Entry 6Z3D (X-ray diffraction, 1.70 A resolution); this record covers chains A and D of the 6 polymer chains in the assembly.

Chain A (and D):
Protein: Ferritin
Organism: Mus musculus
Notes: chain D of this document is another copy of the same molecule, construct and numbering; everything in this record applies to it too
UniProt: Q9CPX4 (Q9CPX4_MOUSE); residue numbers follow UniProt; this construct covers 1-183
Amino-acid sequence (216 residues; row label = number of the first residue in the row; numbers below 1 keep their minus sign (Met-19 is residue -19)):
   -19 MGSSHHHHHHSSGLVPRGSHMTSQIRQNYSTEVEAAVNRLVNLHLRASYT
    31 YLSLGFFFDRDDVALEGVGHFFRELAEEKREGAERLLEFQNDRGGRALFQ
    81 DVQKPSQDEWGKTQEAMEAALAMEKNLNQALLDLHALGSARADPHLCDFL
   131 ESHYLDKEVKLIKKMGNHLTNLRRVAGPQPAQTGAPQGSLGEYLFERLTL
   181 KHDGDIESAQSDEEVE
Disordered / not traced: -19 to 1, 157-168, 183-196 (chain D: -19 to 0, 157-168, 183-196)
Differences from the reference sequence: initiating methionine (-19); expression tag (-18 to 0, 184-196)

How chain A and chain D interact:
Contacting residue pairs (29):
  Leu101(A) - Gln4(D)
  Lys105(A) - Gln4(D)  hydrogen bond (side chain-backbone)
  Lys105(A) - Ile5(D)
  Lys105(A) - Arg6(D)  hydrogen bond (side chain-backbone)
  Lys105(A) - Gln7(D)  hydrogen bond (backbone-side chain)
  Asn108(A) - Gln7(D)  hydrogen bond
  Gln109(A) - Gln7(D)
  Leu112(A) - Asn8(D)
  Leu112(A) - Pro124(D)  hydrophobic
  His115(A) - Pro124(D)
  Glu131(A) - Asp128(D)
  Glu131(A) - Glu131(D)
  Leu135(A) - Pro124(D)  hydrophobic
  Leu135(A) - His125(D)
  Asp136(A) - His125(D)  salt bridge
  Val139(A) - Asp72(D)
  Val139(A) - Arg73(D)
  Val139(A) - His125(D)
  Lys140(A) - Glu68(D)  salt bridge
  Lys140(A) - Asp72(D)  salt bridge
  Ile142(A) - Ile5(D)
  Lys143(A) - Ile5(D)
  Lys143(A) - Asn71(D)
  Lys143(A) - Asp72(D)
  Gly146(A) - Gln4(D)  hydrogen bond (backbone-side chain)
  Gly146(A) - Ile5(D)
  Leu149(A) - Gln4(D)
  Thr150(A) - Gln4(D)  hydrogen bond
  Arg153(A) - Gln4(D)  hydrogen bond

Overview:
17 residues of chain A and 13 residues of chain D are in contact; the contacts include 7 hydrogen bonds and 3
salt bridges. Polar pairs include Asp136(A)-His125(D), Lys140(A)-Glu68(D) and Lys140(A)-Asp72(D).
Both chains are Ferritin (Mus musculus). Entry 6Z3D (L-FerritinMSA) was determined by X-ray diffraction
together with 6ZLQ, 6ZLG and 6ZH5 from the same study.
